PDB entry 5IPS | electron microscopy, 13.50 A resolution (very low resolution: no residue pairs are listed; an interface is given only as per-side residue counts) | chains A and B of the 4 polymer chains in the assembly

== Chain A ==
Protein: N-methyl-D-aspartate receptor subunit NR1-8a
Source organism: Xenopus laevis
UniProt: C0KD18 (C0KD18_XENLA); aligned to UniProt positions 23-828 over residues 23-828 (the alignment contains insertions or deletions, so no single offset holds)
Sequence (822 residues; row label = number of the first residue in the row):
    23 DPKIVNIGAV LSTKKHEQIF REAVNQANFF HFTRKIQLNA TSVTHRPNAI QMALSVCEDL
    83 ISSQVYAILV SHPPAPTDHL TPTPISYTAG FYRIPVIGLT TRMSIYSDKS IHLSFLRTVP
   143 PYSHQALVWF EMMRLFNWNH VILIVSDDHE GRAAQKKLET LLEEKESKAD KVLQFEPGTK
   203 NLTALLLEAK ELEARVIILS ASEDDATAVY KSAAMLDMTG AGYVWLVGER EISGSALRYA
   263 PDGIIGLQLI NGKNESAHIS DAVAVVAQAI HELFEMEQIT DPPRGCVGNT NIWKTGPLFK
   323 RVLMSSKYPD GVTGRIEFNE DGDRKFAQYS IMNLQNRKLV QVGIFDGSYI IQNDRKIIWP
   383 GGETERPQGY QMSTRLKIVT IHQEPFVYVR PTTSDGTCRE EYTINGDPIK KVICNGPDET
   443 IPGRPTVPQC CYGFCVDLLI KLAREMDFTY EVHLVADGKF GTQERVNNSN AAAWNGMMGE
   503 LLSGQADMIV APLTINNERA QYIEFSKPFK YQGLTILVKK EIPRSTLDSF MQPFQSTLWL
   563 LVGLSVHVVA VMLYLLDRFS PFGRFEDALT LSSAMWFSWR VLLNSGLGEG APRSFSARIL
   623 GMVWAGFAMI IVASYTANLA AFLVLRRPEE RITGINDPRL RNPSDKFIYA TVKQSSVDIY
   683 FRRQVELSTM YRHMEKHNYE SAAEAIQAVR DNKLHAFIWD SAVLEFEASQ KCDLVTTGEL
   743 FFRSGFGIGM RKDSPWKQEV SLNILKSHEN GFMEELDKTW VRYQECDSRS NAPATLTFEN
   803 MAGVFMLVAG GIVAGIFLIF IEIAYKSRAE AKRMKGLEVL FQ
Unresolved in the structure: 393-395, 545-653, 793-844
Construct notes: engineered mutation Phe51 (Lys in C0KD18), Phe52 (Arg in C0KD18), Gln300 (Asn in C0KD18), Gln350 (Asn in C0KD18), Asp368 (Asn in C0KD18), Asp440 (Asn in C0KD18), Asp469 (Asn in C0KD18), Ala493 (Lys in C0KD18), Ala494 (Lys in C0KD18), Ala495 (Glu in C0KD18), Arg602 (Gly610 in C0KD18), Leu609 (Ile617 in C0KD18), Arg648 (Asp656 in C0KD18), Glu761 (Asn769 in C0KD18); expression tag (829-844)

== Chain B ==
Protein: Ionotropic glutamate receptor subunit NR2B
Source organism: Xenopus laevis
UniProt: A7XY94 (A7XY94_XENLA); aligned to UniProt positions 1-825 over residues 1-825 (the alignment contains insertions or deletions, so no single offset holds)
Sequence (825 residues; row label = number of the first residue in the row):
     1 MRPTEACCYL KISLIILFYS RAYAQKHPNM DIAVILVGTT EEVAIKDVHE KDDFHHLPVT
    61 PRVELVTMQE SDPKSIITRI CDLMSDKKVQ GVVFGDDTDQ EAIAQILDFI SVQTLTPILG
   121 IHGGSSMIMA DKEEASMFFQ FGPSIEQQAS VMLNIMEEYD WYIFSIVTTY FPGYQDFENK
   181 VRSTIENSFV GWELEEVIHL DMSLDDIDSK IQNQLKKLQS PVILLYCTKE EATYIFEVAH
   241 SVGLTGYGFT WIVPSLVAGD TDTVPDEFPT GLISVSYDEW DYDLPARVRD GIAIITTAAS
   301 TMLSEHNSIP QSKSSCNNIQ ESRVYEAHML KRYLINVTFE GRDLSFSEDG YQMHPKLVII
   361 LLNQERKWER VGKYKDRSLK MWPVFDLYPN SEEHKDEHLS IVTLEEAPFV IVEDVDPLSG
   421 TCMRNTVPCR KQIRPENRTE EGGNYIKRCC KGFCIDILKK IAKTVKFTYD LYLVTNGKHG
   481 KKINGVWNGM IGEVVTKRAY MAVGSLTINE ERSEVVDFSV PFIETGISVM VSRSNGTVSP
   541 SAFLEPFSAD VWVMMFVMLL IVSAVAVFVF EYFSPVGYNG PSFTIGKAIW LLWGLVFNNS
   601 LPVQNPKGTT SKIMVSVWAF FAVIFLASYT ANLAAFMIQR RYVDQVSGLS DKKFQRPNDF
   661 SPAFRFGTVP NGSTERNIRN NYLEMHSYMV KFNQRSVQDA LLSLKSGKLD AFIYDAAVLN
   721 YMAGRDEGCK LVTIGSGKVF ATTGYGIAIQ KDSGWKRQVD LAILQLFGDG EMEELEALWL
   781 TGICHNEKNE VMSSQLDIDN MAGVFYMLAA AMALSLITFI MEHLF
Unresolved in the structure: 1-25, 389-390, 434-445, 534-649, 789-825
Construct notes: engineered mutation Ser20 (Met in A7XY94), Arg21 (Gly in A7XY94), Ala22 (Cys in A7XY94), Glu64 (Ala in A7XY94), Gln69 (Asn in A7XY94), Asp343 (Asn in A7XY94), Val486 (Thr490 in A7XY94), Leu601 (Val615 in A7XY94), Arg640 (Glu654 in A7XY94), Arg641 (Glu655 in A7XY94)
Swiss-Prot annotation at these positions:
  - binding site (Zn(2+)): His122, Glu279
  - glycosylation: Asn336 (N-linked (GlcNAc...) asparagine)

== Chain A / chain B interface ==
At this resolution (14 A) residue pairs are not listed: 4 residues of chain A and 4 of chain B lie at the interface.

== Overview ==
Chain A and chain B each contribute 4 residues to their interface. From UniProt: Zn2+-binding residues
His122(B) and Glu279(B) on chain B.
Here chain A is N-methyl-D-aspartate receptor subunit NR1-8a and chain B is Ionotropic glutamate receptor
subunit NR2B, both from Xenopus laevis. Entry 5IPS (Cryo-EM structure of GluN1/GluN2B NMDA receptor in the
DCKA/D-APV-bound conformation, state 4) was determined by electron microscopy (same publication as 5IOU, 5IOV,
5IPQ, 5IPR, 5IPT, 5IPU and 5IPV).
